PDB entry 1X3Z | X-ray diffraction, 2.80 A resolution | chains A and B of the 3 polymer chains in the assembly

== Chain A ==
Molecule: peptide: N-glycanase
Source organism: Saccharomyces cerevisiae
Notes: EC 3.5.1.52
Sequence (335 residues; row label = number of the first residue in the row):
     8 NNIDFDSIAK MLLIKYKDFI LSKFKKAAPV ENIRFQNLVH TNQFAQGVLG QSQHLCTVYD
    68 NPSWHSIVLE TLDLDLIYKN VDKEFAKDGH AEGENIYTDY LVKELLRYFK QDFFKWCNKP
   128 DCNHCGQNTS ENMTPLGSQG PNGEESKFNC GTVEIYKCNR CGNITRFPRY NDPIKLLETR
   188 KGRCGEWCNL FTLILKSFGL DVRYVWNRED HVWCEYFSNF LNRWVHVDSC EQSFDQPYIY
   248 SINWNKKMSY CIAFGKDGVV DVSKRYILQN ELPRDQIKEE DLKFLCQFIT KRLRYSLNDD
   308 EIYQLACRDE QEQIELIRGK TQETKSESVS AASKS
Unresolved in the structure: 328-342
Metal / ion sites: Zn2+: Cys-129, Cys-132, Cys-165, Cys-168
From the paper describing this entry:
  - conformationally variable residues (side-chain flip): Cys-191
  - binding site for peptide PHQ-Val-Ala-Asp-CF0: Arg-176, Cys-191

== Chain B ==
Molecule: UV excision repair protein RAD23
Source organism: Saccharomyces cerevisiae
Notes: fragment: XPC binding domain
Reference sequence: P32628 (RAD23_YEAST); residues 238-309 here = UniProt positions 238-309
Sequence (72 residues; numbered 238 to 309; the number before each row is that of its first residue):
   238 GTTGGATDAA QGGPPGSIGL TVEDLLSLRQ VVSGNPEALA PLLENISARY PQLREHIMAN
   298 PEVFVSMLLE AV
Unresolved in the structure: 238-252

== Interface between chain A and chain B ==
Pairs across the interface (39; chain A residue first):
  Asn-8(A) / Arg-291(B)
  Asn-8(A) / Met-295(B)
  Ile-10(A) / Arg-291(B)
  Ile-10(A) / Ile-294(B)  hydrophobic
  Ile-10(A) / Met-295(B)  hydrophobic
  Phe-12(A) / Leu-280(B)
  Phe-12(A) / Glu-281(B)
  Ile-15(A) / Pro-298(B)  hydrophobic
  Ala-16(A) / Leu-276(B)  hydrophobic
  Met-18(A) / Glu-299(B)
  Met-18(A) / Val-302(B)  hydrophobic
  Leu-19(A) / Leu-276(B)  hydrophobic
  Leu-19(A) / Leu-280(B)  hydrophobic
  Leu-19(A) / Val-302(B)  hydrophobic
  Leu-19(A) / Leu-305(B)  hydrophobic
  Leu-19(A) / Leu-306(B)  hydrophobic
  Leu-20(A) / Val-269(B)
  Leu-20(A) / Pro-273(B)  hydrophobic
  Leu-20(A) / Leu-276(B)  hydrophobic
  Lys-22(A) / Glu-299(B)  salt bridge
  Lys-22(A) / Leu-306(B)
  Tyr-23(A) / Val-269(B)  hydrophobic
  Tyr-23(A) / Ser-270(B)
  Phe-26(A) / Leu-306(B)
  Phe-26(A) / Val-309(B)  hydrophobic
  Lys-30(A) / Val-309(B)  hydrogen bond (side chain-backbone)
  Cys-314(A) / Ser-270(B)
  Glu-317(A) / Arg-266(B)  salt bridge
  Glu-317(A) / Ser-270(B)
  Glu-317(A) / Val-309(B)
  Gln-318(A) / Gln-267(B)  hydrogen bond
  Gln-318(A) / Ser-270(B)  hydrogen bond
  Gln-318(A) / Gly-271(B)
  Ile-321(A) / Arg-266(B)
  Ile-321(A) / Gln-267(B)
  Ile-324(A) / Leu-263(B)  hydrophobic
  Arg-325(A) / Glu-260(B)
  Arg-325(A) / Leu-263(B)
  Arg-325(A) / Ser-264(B)
Interface residues without a listed pair, chain A (20 interface residues in all): Asp-13, Tyr-310
Interface residues without a listed pair, chain B (24 interface residues in all): Ala-277, Ser-284, Phe-301

== In short ==
The interface between chain A and chain B involves 20 residues on one side and 24 on the other; the contacts
include 3 hydrogen bonds and 2 salt bridges. Among the polar pairs are Lys-22(A)/Glu-299(B),
Glu-317(A)/Arg-266(B) and Lys-30(A)/Val-309(B). The paper reports a binding site for peptide
PHQ-Val-Ala-Asp-CF0 at Arg-176(A) and Cys-191(A); conformational variability at Cys-191(A).
Here chain A is peptide: N-glycanase and chain B is UV excision repair protein RAD23, both from Saccharomyces
cerevisiae. Entry 1X3Z (Structure of a peptide:N-glycanase-Rad23 complex) was determined by X-ray diffraction.
